Entry 6MR8 (X-ray diffraction, 1.90 A resolution); this record covers chains A and T of the 4 polymer chains in the assembly.

Chain A:
Molecule: DNA polymerase beta
Source organism: Homo sapiens
Notes: EC 2.7.7.7, 4.2.99.-
Reference sequence: P06746 (DPOLB_HUMAN); residue numbers follow UniProt; this construct covers 11-335
Chain sequence (335 residues; row label = number of the first residue in the row):
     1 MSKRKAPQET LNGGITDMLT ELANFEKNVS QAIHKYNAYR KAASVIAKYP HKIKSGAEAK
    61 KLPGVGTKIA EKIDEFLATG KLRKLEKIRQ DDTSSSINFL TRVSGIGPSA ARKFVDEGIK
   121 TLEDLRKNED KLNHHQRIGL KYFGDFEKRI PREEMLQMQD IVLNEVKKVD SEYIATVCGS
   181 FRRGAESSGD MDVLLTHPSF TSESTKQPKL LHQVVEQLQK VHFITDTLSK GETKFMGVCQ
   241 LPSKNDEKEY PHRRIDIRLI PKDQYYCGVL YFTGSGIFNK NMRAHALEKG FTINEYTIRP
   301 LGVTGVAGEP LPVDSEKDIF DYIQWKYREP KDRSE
Not modelled in the structure: 1-10, 205-207, 245-246
Differences from the reference sequence: engineered mutation Gly276 (Asp in P06746)
Curated features (UniProtKB/Swiss-Prot):
  - region: Arg183 to Asp192 (DNA-binding)
  - active site: Lys72 (Nucleophile)
  - binding site (K(+)): Lys60, Leu62, Val65, Thr101, Val103, Ile106
  - binding site (Na(+)): Lys60, Leu62, Val65, Thr101, Val103, Ile106
  - binding site (dATP): Arg149, Ser180, Arg183, Gly189, Asp190
  - binding site (dCTP): Arg149, Ser180, Arg183, Gly189, Asp190
  - binding site (dGTP): Arg149, Ser180, Arg183, Gly189, Asp190, Asp192
  - binding site (dTTP): Arg149, Ser180, Arg183, Gly189, Asp190
  - binding site (Mg(2+)): Asp190, Asp192, Asp256
  - modified residue: Lys72 (N6-acetyllysine), Arg83 (Omega-N-methylarginine), Arg152 (Omega-N-methylarginine)
  - cross-link (Glycyl lysine isopeptide (Lys-Gly)): Lys41 (interchain with G-Cter in ubiquitin), Lys61 (interchain with G-Cter in ubiquitin), Lys81 (interchain with G-Cter in ubiquitin)
  - natural variant: Leu22 (L22P: Found in a gastric cancer sample; uncertain significance), Tyr39 (Y39C: Found in a gastric cancer sample; uncertain significance), Gly118 (G118V: Decreased DNA-directed DNA polymerase activity), Arg137 (R137Q: Decreased function in base-excision repair), Arg149 (R149I: Decreased DNA-directed DNA polymerase activity), Asp160 (D160N: Found in a gastric cancer sample; uncertain significance), Cys239 (C239R: Found in a gastric cancer sample; uncertain significance), Lys289 (K289M: Found in a colon cancer sample; uncertain significance), Asn294 (N294D: Found in a gastric cancer sample; uncertain significance), Glu295 (E295K: Found in a gastric cancer sample; uncertain significance)
  - mutagenesis: Phe25 (F25W: No effect on 5'-dRP lyase activity. Decreased ssDNA binding), His34 (H34G: Decreased 5'-dRP lyase activity. Decreased ssDNA binding), Lys35 (K35A: Decreased 5'-dRP lyase activity. Decreased ssDNA binding. Loss of 5'-dRP lyase activity; when associated with A-68 and A-72. Decreased ssDNA binding; when associated with A-68 and A-72 ...), Tyr39 (Y39F: No effect on 5'-dRP lyase activity; Y39Q: Abolishes DNA polymerase and 5'-dRP lyase activity), Lys41 (K41R: Abolishes ubiquitination; when associated with R-61 and R-81), Lys60 (K60A: Decreased 5'-dRP lyase activity. Decreased ssDNA binding), Lys61 (K61R: Abolishes ubiquitination; when associated with R-41 and R-81), Lys68 (K68A: No effect on 5'-dRP lyase activity. Decreased ssDNA binding. Loss of 5'-dRP lyase activity; when associated with A-35 and A-72. Decreased ssDNA binding; when associated with A-35 and A-72 ...), Glu71 (E71Q: No effect on 5'-dRP lyase activity. No effect on structure shown by circular dichroism. No effect on ssDNA binding), Lys72 (K72A: Severely reduced 5'-dRP lyase activity. Does not affect ssDNA binding. Loss of 5'-dRP lyase activity; when associated with A-35 and A-68. Decreased ssDNA binding ...), Glu75 (E75A: Slightly decreased 5'-dRP lyase activity. Decreased ssDNA binding. No effect on structure shown by circular dichroism), Lys81 (K81R: Abolishes ubiquitination; when associated with R-41 and R-61), 5 further mutagenesis entries in UniProt
Bound ions: Na+ site 1: Thr101, Val103, Ile106 (shared with 1 residue of chain P); Ca2+ site 1 near Asp145 (its only coordinating residue here); Na+ site 2 near Glu172 (its only coordinating residue here); Ca2+ site 2: Asp190, Asp192 (together with GKS); Na+ site 3: Gln240, Glu288
Small-molecule neighbours: GKS (1-[2-amino-5-(formylamino)-6-oxo-1,6-dihydropyrimidin-4-yl]-2,5-anhydro-1,3-dideoxy-6-O-[(R)-hydroxy{[(R)-hydroxy(phosphonooxy)phosphoryl]oxy}phosphoryl]-D-ribo-hexitol): Arg149, Gly179, Ser180, Arg183, Ser187, Ser188, Gly189, Asp190, Asp192, Arg258, Tyr271, Phe272, Gly274, Ser275, Gly276, Asn279
What the authors report for this chain:
  - mutagenesis - D276G: decreased catalytic activity on Fapy dGTP opposite dA
  - mutagenesis - D276G: increased catalytic activity on Fapy dGTP insertion opposite dC

Chain T:
Molecule: 16-nt DNA strand
Sequence (16 nucleotides; each row starts with the number of its first residue):
     1 CCGACAGCGC ATCAGC

Interface between chain A and chain T:
Residue-residue contacts (15):
  His34(A) - DC5(T)  stacking on the base
  Asn133(A) - DT12(T)  phosphate contact
  His134(A) - DT12(T)  phosphate contact
  Ser229(A) - DC10(T)  phosphate contact
  Ser229(A) - DA11(T)  phosphate contact
  Lys230(A) - DC10(T)  hydrogen bond to the phosphate
  Lys230(A) - DA11(T)  hydrogen bond to the phosphate
  Gly231(A) - DC10(T)  phosphate contact
  Glu232(A) - DC10(T)  hydrogen bond to the phosphate
  Thr233(A) - DG9(T)  hydrogen bond to the phosphate
  Thr233(A) - DC10(T)  hydrogen bond to the phosphate
  Lys234(A) - DG9(T)  hydrogen bond to the base
  Lys234(A) - DC10(T)  hydrogen bond to the phosphate
  Tyr271(A) - DA6(T)  base contact
  Tyr296(A) - DC8(T)  sugar contact
Interface residues without a listed pair, chain A (13 interface residues in all): Asn37, Leu228

Overview:
The interface between chain A and chain T involves 13 residues on one side and 7 on the other, with 7 hydrogen
bonds and 1 aromatic stacking contact. Polar contacts include Lys234(A)-DG9(T), Lys230(A)-DC10(T) and
Lys230(A)-DA11(T). The paper reports that D276G of chain A reduces catalytic activity on Fapy dGTP opposite
dA; D276G of chain A increases catalytic activity on Fapy dGTP insertion opposite dC.
Here chain A is DNA polymerase beta (Homo sapiens) and chain T is a 16-nt DNA strand. Entry 6MR8 (D276G DNA
polymerase beta substrate complex with templating adenine and incoming Fapy-dGTP analog) was determined by
X-ray diffraction (same publication as 6DIA, 6DIC and 6MR7).
